PDB entry 4Q0M | X-ray diffraction, 2.23 A resolution | chain A

== Chain A ==
Protein: L-asparaginase
Organism: Pyrococcus furiosus
Notes: EC 3.5.1.1
Reference sequence: Q8TZE8 (Q8TZE8_PYRFU); residue numbers follow UniProt; this construct covers 1-326
Chain sequence (327 residues; each row starts with the number of its first residue; numbering starts at 0):
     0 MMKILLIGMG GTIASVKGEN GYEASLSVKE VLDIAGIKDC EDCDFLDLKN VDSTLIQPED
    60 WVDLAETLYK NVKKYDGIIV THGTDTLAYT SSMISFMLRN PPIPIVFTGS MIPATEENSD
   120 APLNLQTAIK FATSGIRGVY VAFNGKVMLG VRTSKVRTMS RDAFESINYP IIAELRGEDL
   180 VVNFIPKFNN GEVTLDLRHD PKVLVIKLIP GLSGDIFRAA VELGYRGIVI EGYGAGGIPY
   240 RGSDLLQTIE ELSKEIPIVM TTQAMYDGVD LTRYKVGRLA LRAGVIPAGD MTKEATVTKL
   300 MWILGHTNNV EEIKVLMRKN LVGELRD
Cystine bridges: C39-C42
Differences from the reference sequence: expression tag (0)
Small-molecule neighbours: ectoine (4CS; (4S)-2-methyl-1,4,5,6-tetrahydropyrimidine-4-carboxylic acid): Y68, E191, V192, T193, L194

== Overview ==
Bound to chain A: ectoine.
Chain A is L-asparaginase (Pyrococcus furiosus); the structure, Crystal structure of Pyrococcus furiosus
L-asparaginase, was determined by X-ray diffraction (same publication as 4NJE and 4RA9).
